PDB entry 8W1S | electron microscopy, 3.10 A resolution | chains C and K of the 11 polymer chains in the assembly

# Chain C
Molecule: Core protein VP3
From: Bluetongue virus (serotype 1 / isolate South Africa)
Reference sequence: Q1AE73 (Q1AE73_9REOV); residue numbers follow UniProt; this construct covers 1-901
Sequence (901 residues; numbered 1 to 901; the number before each row is that of its first residue):
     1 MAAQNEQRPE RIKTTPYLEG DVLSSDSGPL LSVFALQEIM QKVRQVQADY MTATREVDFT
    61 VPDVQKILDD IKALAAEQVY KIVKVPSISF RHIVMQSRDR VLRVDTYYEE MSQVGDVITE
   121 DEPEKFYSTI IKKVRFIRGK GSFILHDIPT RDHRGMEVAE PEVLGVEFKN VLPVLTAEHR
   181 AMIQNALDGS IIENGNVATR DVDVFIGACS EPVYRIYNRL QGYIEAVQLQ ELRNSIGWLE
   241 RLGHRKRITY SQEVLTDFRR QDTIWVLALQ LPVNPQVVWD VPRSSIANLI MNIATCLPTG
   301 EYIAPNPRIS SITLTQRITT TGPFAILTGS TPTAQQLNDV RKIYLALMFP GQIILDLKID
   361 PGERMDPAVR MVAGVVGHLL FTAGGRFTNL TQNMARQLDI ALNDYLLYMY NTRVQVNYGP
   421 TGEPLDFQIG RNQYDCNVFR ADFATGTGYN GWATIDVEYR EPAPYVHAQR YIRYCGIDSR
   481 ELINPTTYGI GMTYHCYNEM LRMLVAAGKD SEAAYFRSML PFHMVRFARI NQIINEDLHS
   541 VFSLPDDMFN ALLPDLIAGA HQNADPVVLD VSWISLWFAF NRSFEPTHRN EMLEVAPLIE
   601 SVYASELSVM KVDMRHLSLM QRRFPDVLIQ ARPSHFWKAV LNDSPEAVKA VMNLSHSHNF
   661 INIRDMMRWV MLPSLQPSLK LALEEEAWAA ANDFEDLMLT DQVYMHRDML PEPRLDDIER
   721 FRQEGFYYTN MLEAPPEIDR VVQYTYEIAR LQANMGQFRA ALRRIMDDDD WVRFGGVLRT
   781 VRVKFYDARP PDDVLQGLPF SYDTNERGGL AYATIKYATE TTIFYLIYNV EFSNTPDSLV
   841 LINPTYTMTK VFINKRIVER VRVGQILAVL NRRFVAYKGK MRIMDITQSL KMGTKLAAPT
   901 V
Not modelled in the structure: 1-33, 55-58
From the paper describing this entry:
  - mutagenesis - R431F: abolished growth in response to reverse genetics method

# Chain K
Molecule: RNA-directed RNA polymerase
From: Bluetongue virus (serotype 1 / isolate South Africa)
Notes: EC 2.7.7.48
Reference sequence: W0G557 (W0G557_9REOV); residues 1-1302 here = UniProt positions 1-1302
Sequence (1302 residues; each row starts with the number of its first residue):
     1 MVAITVQGAQ LIKRVVERFY PGIAFNINEG ACYIYKFSDH IRRIRMKHGT KYRRQAEEII
    61 RNISLRKERL YGIPVLDEVE WKYVFDGQTF QSYAFEVYVN SILPWSELDP EEEFLRNYRV
   121 SREMTEVEKF IEFRAKNEMQ IYGDIPIKVW CCFINELSAE LKHVPLGMQV MADFVNRFDS
   181 PFHQGNRDLS NLEDFQVAYT TPLLFEMCCM ESILEFNIKM RMREEEISAL EFGDMKVDPV
   241 GLLREFFILC LPHPKKINNV LRAPYSWFVK MWGVGADPIV VLQSTAGDDR NSKDVFYDKF
   301 RTEPNRYKAL FRSSFYNESR RMNEEKILEA VKYSQKLGSH DRRLPLFEKM LKTVYTTPFY
   361 PHKSSNMILA SFLLSIQTIT GYGRAWVKNV STEFDKQLKP NPSNLVQDVS DLTREFFKQA
   421 YVEAKERREE IVKPEDLYTS MLRLARNTSS GFSTEIYVKK RFGPRLRDKD LIKINSRIKA
   481 LVIFTKGHTV FTDEELHKKY NSVELYQTKG SRDVPIKATR TIYSINLSVL VPQLIVTLPL
   541 NEYFSRVGGI TSPDYKKIGG KVIVGDLEAT GSRVMDAADC FRNSADRDIF TIAIDYSEYD
   601 THLTRHNFRT GMLQGIREAM APYRDLRYEG YTLEQIIDFG YGEGRVANTL WNGKRRLFKT
   661 TFDAYIRLDE SERDKGSFKV PKGVLPVSSV DVANRIAVDK GFDTLIAATD GSDLALIDTH
   721 LSGENSTLIA NSMHNMAIGT LMQREVGREQ PGVLTFLSEQ YVGDDTLFYT KLHTTDTKVF
   781 DKVAASIFDT VAKCGHEASP SKTMMTPYSV EKTQTHAKQG CYVPQDRMMI ISSERRKDIE
   841 DVQGYVRSQV QTMITKVSRG FCHDLAQLIL MLKTTFIGAW KMKRTIKEDA MYRDRKFDSN
   901 DEDGFTLIQI RNPLALYVPI GWNGYGAHPA ALNIVMTEEM YVDSIMISKL DEIMAPIRRI
   961 VHDIPPCWNE TQGDKRGLIS ATKMSFFSKM ARPAVQAALS DPQIINLVEE LPLGEFSPGR
  1021 ISRTMMHSAL LKESSARTLL SSGYELEYQK ALNSWITQVS MRLGEESGVI STSYAKLFDV
  1081 YFEGELDGAP HMFPDQNLSP QFYIQKMMIG PRVSSRVRNS YVDRIDVILR KDVVMRGFIT
  1141 ANTILNVIEK LGTNHSVGDL VTVFTLMNIE TRVAEELAEY MTSEKIRFDA LKLLKKGIAG
  1201 DEFTMSLNVA TQDFIDTYLA YPYQLTKTEV DAISLYCTQM IMLRAALGLP KKKMKIVVTD
  1261 DAKKRYKIRL QRFRTHVPKI KVLKKLIDPN RMTVRNLENQ FV
Not modelled in the structure: 1, 460-470

# Interface between chain C and chain K
Residue-residue contacts (23; chain C residue first):
  L36(C) with H1155(K); D1159(K)
  M40(C) with D1159(K); T1162(K)
  R44(C) with T1162(K)
  V46(C) with A997(K); D1001(K); I1004(K), hydrophobic
  Q47(C) with P993(K), hydrogen bond (side chain-backbone); A994(K); A997(K)
  Y50(C) with P993(K); Q996(K); A997(K), hydrophobic; S1000(K)
  I318(C) with I1186(K)
  G329(C) with V1157(K); E1175(K)
  S330(C) with E1175(K), hydrogen bond (backbone-side chain)
  T331(C) with T1171(K)
  T333(C) with R1172(K)
  Q335(C) with E430(K)
  E363(C) with E426(K)
Other interface residues (no listed pair), chain C (18 interface residues in all): I39, K42, V43, T319, I326
Other interface residues (no listed pair), chain K (24 interface residues in all): L1007, V1008, L1011, V1161, V1163, E1179, K1185

# Summary
18 residues of chain C and 24 residues of chain K are in contact, with 2 hydrogen bonds. Polar pairs include
Q47(C)-P993(K) and S330(C)-E1175(K). The paper reports that R431F of chain C abolishes growth in response to
reverse genetics method.
Here chain C is Core protein VP3 and chain K is RNA-directed RNA polymerase, both from Bluetongue virus
(serotype 1 / isolate South Africa). Entry 8W1S (Cryo-EM structure of BTV pre-core) was determined by electron
microscopy (same publication as 8W12, 8W19, 8W1C, 8W1O and 8W1R).
